Entry 6QGR (X-ray diffraction, 1.84 A resolution); this record covers chains G and B of the 3 polymer chains in the assembly.

[Chain G]
Molecule: Coenzyme F420 hydrogenase subunit gamma
From: Methanosarcina barkeri MS
Notes: EC 1.12.98.1
UniProt: A0A0E3LP72 (A0A0E3LP72_METBA); residues 18-270 here = UniProt positions 18-270
Chain sequence (253 residues; numbered 18 to 270; the number before each row is that of its first residue):
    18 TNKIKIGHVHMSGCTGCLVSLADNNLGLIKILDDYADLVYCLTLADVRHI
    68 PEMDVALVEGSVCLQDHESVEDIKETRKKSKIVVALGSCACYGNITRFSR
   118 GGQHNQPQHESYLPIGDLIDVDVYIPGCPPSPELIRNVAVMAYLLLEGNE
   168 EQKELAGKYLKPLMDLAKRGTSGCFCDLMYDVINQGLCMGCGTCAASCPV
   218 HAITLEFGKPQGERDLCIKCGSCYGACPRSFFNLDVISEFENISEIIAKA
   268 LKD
Ion coordination: 4Fe-4S cluster Fe site 1: Cys-31, Cys-34, Cys-106, Cys-145; 2Fe-2S cluster Fe: Cys-191, Cys-193; 4Fe-4S cluster Fe site 2: Cys-205, Cys-208, Cys-211, Cys-244; 4Fe-4S cluster Fe site 3: Cys-215, Cys-234, Cys-237, Cys-240
Residues lining bound ligands:
  - tris-hydroxymethyl-methyl-ammonium (144): Tyr-57, Leu-59, Arg-65, His-66, Ile-67, Glu-85, Asp-89
  - 2Fe-2S cluster (FES): Cys-191, Cys-193, Tyr-197, Arg-231, Lys-236
  - 4Fe-4S cluster (SF4), molecule 1: Gly-30, Cys-31, Thr-32, Gly-33, Cys-34, Glu-76, Gly-77, Gly-104, Ser-105, Cys-106, Asn-111, Gly-144, Cys-145, Pro-146, Pro-147
  - 4Fe-4S cluster (SF4), molecule 2: Gly-190, Cys-191, Phe-192, Cys-215, Pro-216, Val-217, Ala-219, Ile-220, Cys-234, Ile-235, Lys-236, Cys-237, Gly-238, Ser-239, Cys-240
  - 4Fe-4S cluster (SF4), molecule 3: Leu-195, Val-199, Leu-204, Cys-205, Met-206, Gly-207, Cys-208, Gly-209, Thr-210, Cys-211, Leu-222, Pro-227, Cys-244, Pro-245, Arg-246

[Chain B]
Molecule: Coenzyme F420 hydrogenase subunit beta
From: Methanosarcina barkeri MS
Notes: EC 1.12.98.1
UniProt: A0A0E3QWH3 (A0A0E3QWH3_METBA); numbering as in UniProt (aligned over 1-291)
Chain sequence (291 residues; numbered 1 to 291; the number before each row is that of its first residue):
     1 MIEDPYLGKYVTCVSARSTDKEILKKAQDGGIATALMVYALEEGFIDGTI
    51 VAGEGDKPWQPKPVVAMTREDILKARGTRYNISPQISWLKEATRSFGLDK
   101 VGVTGVCCQMQAVRKAQLYPINMRDVPGKVAFTVGLFCMENFSYKSLQSI
   151 VEDHANQSLGSVKKMEITKGKFWVYTERGNVATVPLKATHKYEQPGCHVC
   201 LDYVSNLADISTGSVGSPDGWSTVFIRTKVGNEIWSKAVADGMFETKPIE
   251 EVKPGLDLLRKLAKQKIDKNQKTVEERKTFGINKGLRNPYA
Differences from the reference sequence: conflict Gln-265 (Glu in A0A0E3QWH3)
Ion coordination: 4Fe-4S cluster Fe: Cys-108, Cys-138, Cys-197, Cys-200
Residues lining bound ligands:
  - FAD (flavin-adenine dinucleotide): Lys-26, Ala-27, Gln-28, Asp-29, Gly-30, Gly-31, Ile-32, Ala-33, Thr-34, Val-51, Ala-52, Pro-61, Ala-75, Arg-76, Gly-77, Thr-78, Arg-79, Tyr-80, Asn-81, Ser-83, Gln-85, Thr-104, Gly-105, Val-106, Gln-109, Leu-136, Phe-137, Cys-138, Met-139, Glu-140, Asn-141, Tyr-203, Thr-212, Gly-213, Ser-214, Val-215, Ser-222
  - 4Fe-4S cluster (SF4): Val-106, Cys-107, Cys-108, Cys-138, Met-139, Glu-140, Asn-141, Gln-194, Gly-196, Cys-197, Cys-200, Lys-266

[Interface between chain G and chain B]
Pairs across the interface - 98 pairs, chain G then chain B:
  Asp-40(G) with Arg-124(B), salt bridge
  Pro-143(G) with Ile-121(B), hydrophobic
  Cys-145(G) with Asn-122(B), hydrogen bond (backbone-side chain)
  Pro-146(G) with Asn-122(B)
  Ser-148(G) with Pro-120(B), hydrogen bond (side chain-backbone); Asn-122(B), hydrogen bond (side chain-backbone); Met-123(B), hydrogen bond (side chain-backbone); Arg-124(B), hydrogen bond (side chain-backbone)
  Pro-149(G) with Arg-124(B)
  Glu-150(G) with Pro-120(B); Arg-124(B); Asp-125(B), hydrogen bond (side chain-backbone); Pro-127(B)
  Leu-151(G) with Pro-120(B)
  Asn-154(G) with Leu-118(B), hydrogen bond (side chain-backbone)
  Tyr-176(G) with Leu-118(B), hydrogen bond (side chain-backbone); Tyr-119(B), hydrogen bond (backbone-side chain)
  Lys-178(G) with Ala-291(B)
  Pro-179(G) with Tyr-119(B)
  Asp-198(G) with Arg-287(B), hydrogen bond (backbone-side chain)
  Gln-202(G) with Arg-277(B), hydrogen bond (backbone-side chain); Leu-286(B); Arg-287(B), hydrogen bond (side chain-backbone)
  Gly-203(G) with Gly-196(B)
  Leu-204(G) with Val-199(B), hydrophobic; Arg-277(B); Arg-287(B); Pro-289(B)
  Cys-205(G) with Gln-194(B); Gly-196(B)
  Met-206(G) with Cys-108(B), hydrophobic; Gln-194(B), hydrogen bond (backbone-side chain)
  Gly-207(G) with Ile-82(B); Pro-84(B); Gln-194(B)
  Cys-208(G) with Pro-84(B); Gln-85(B); Ile-86(B), hydrogen bond (backbone-backbone); Ser-87(B)
  Gly-209(G) with Pro-84(B); Ile-86(B); Ser-87(B), hydrogen bond (backbone-backbone)
  Thr-210(G) with Ile-86(B); Ala-112(B)
  Ala-212(G) with Ser-87(B)
  Ala-213(G) with Ile-86(B); Ser-87(B); Lys-90(B), hydrogen bond (backbone-side chain)
  Ser-214(G) with Lys-90(B), hydrogen bond (backbone-side chain); Ile-121(B); Asn-122(B); Met-123(B)
  Pro-216(G) with Asn-122(B)
  Leu-222(G) with Pro-84(B), hydrophobic
  Phe-224(G) with Lys-57(B); Gln-60(B)
  Gly-225(G) with Ile-82(B)
  Lys-226(G) with Gln-194(B), hydrogen bond
  Ser-239(G) with Ile-121(B); Asn-122(B), hydrogen bond
  Tyr-241(G) with Arg-287(B), hydrogen bond
  Gly-242(G) with Lys-115(B), hydrogen bond (backbone-side chain); Ile-121(B)
  Ala-243(G) with Lys-115(B); Ile-121(B)
  Cys-244(G) with Lys-115(B), hydrogen bond (backbone-side chain)
  Pro-245(G) with Ala-112(B), hydrophobic; Lys-115(B)
  Arg-246(G) with Gly-196(B), hydrogen bond (side chain-backbone); Val-199(B); Arg-287(B), hydrogen bond (backbone-side chain); Pro-289(B)
  Ser-247(G) with Lys-115(B), hydrogen bond; Arg-287(B), hydrogen bond (backbone-side chain); Pro-289(B)
  Phe-248(G) with Lys-115(B), hydrogen bond (backbone-side chain); Tyr-119(B), hydrophobic; Pro-289(B)
  Phe-249(G) with Gln-111(B); Pro-289(B), hydrogen bond (backbone-backbone); Tyr-290(B)
  Asn-250(G) with Tyr-119(B), hydrogen bond
  Val-253(G) with Leu-118(B); Tyr-119(B)
  Ile-254(G) with Arg-114(B); Lys-115(B); Leu-118(B), hydrophobic; Leu-207(B), hydrophobic
  Ser-255(G) with Leu-207(B)
  Glu-256(G) with Lys-9(B), salt bridge
  Phe-257(G) with Arg-114(B); Leu-118(B), hydrophobic; Leu-207(B); Thr-228(B)
  Glu-258(G) with Thr-228(B); Lys-229(B), hydrogen bond (side chain-backbone)
  Ser-261(G) with Leu-118(B)
  Glu-262(G) with Lys-229(B), salt bridge
Interface residues without a listed pair, chain G (57 interface residues in all): Gly-144, Lys-175, Leu-180, Val-199, Cys-215, His-218, Cys-237, Ile-260
Interface residues without a listed pair, chain B (44 interface residues in all): Ser-83, Leu-89, Glu-91, Gln-109, Val-126, Tyr-144, Pro-195, Cys-200, Val-230

[Overview]
The interface between chain G and chain B involves 57 residues on one side and 44 on the other, with 30
hydrogen bonds and 3 salt bridges. Polar contacts include Asp-40(G)/Arg-124(B), Glu-256(G)/Lys-9(B) and
Glu-262(G)/Lys-229(B).
Chain G is Coenzyme F420 hydrogenase subunit gamma and chain B is Coenzyme F420 hydrogenase subunit beta, both
from Methanosarcina barkeri MS; the structure, The F420-reducing [NiFe] hydrogenase complex from
Methanosarcina barkeri at the Nia-S state, was determined by X-ray diffraction (same publication as 6QGT and
6QII).
